Entry 9JIN (electron microscopy, 2.56 A resolution); this record covers chains A and C of the 6 polymer chains in the assembly.

# Chain A
Name: Pro-secreted protein ORF2
Organism: Rocahepevirus ratti
UniProt: A0A3G1TVH2 (A0A3G1TVH2_HEV); residues 447-597 here = UniProt positions 447-597
Amino-acid sequence (151 residues; numbered 447 to 597; the number before each row is that of its first residue):
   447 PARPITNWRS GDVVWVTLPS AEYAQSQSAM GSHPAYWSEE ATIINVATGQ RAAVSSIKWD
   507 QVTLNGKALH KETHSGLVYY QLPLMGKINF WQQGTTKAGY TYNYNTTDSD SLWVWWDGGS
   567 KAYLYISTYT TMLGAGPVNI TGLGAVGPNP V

# Chain C
Name: H4 Fab heavy chain
Organism: Homo sapiens
Notes: antibody fragment or engineered binder
Amino-acid sequence (128 residues; numbered 1 to 128; the number before each row is that of its first residue):
     1 QVQLVQSGAE VKKPGASVKV ACKASGYNFI HYYLHWVRQA PGQGLEWMGI INPSVGRTTY
    61 AQKFQGRVTM TRDTSTSTVY MELSSLRSED TAVYYCARDV GGMTYCGDEC FPPRGWFDPW
   121 GQGTLVTV
Disulfide bonds: C22-C96, C106-C110

# How chain A and chain C interact
Pairs across the interface - 20 pairs, chain A then chain C:
  W461(A) - Y105(C)  hydrogen bond (side chain-backbone)
  W461(A) - C106(C)
  W461(A) - E109(C)
  I490(A) - Y105(C)
  V492(A) - H31(C)  hydrogen bond (backbone-side chain)
  V492(A) - Y105(C)  hydrophobic
  A493(A) - H31(C)
  T494(A) - N28(C)
  T494(A) - I30(C)
  T494(A) - H31(C)
  G495(A) - I30(C)
  G495(A) - H31(C)  hydrogen bond (backbone-side chain)
  Q496(A) - I30(C)
  R497(A) - S54(C)  hydrogen bond
  R497(A) - V55(C)
  R497(A) - T104(C)  hydrogen bond (side chain-backbone)
  W537(A) - E109(C)
  Q539(A) - D108(C)
  Q539(A) - E109(C)
  T587(A) - E109(C)  hydrogen bond
Other interface residues (no listed pair), chain A (12 interface residues in all): G540

# Summary
12 residues of chain A face 10 of chain C across their interface, with 6 hydrogen bonds. Polar pairs include
W461(A)-Y105(C), V492(A)-H31(C) and G495(A)-H31(C).
Here chain A is Pro-secreted protein ORF2 (Rocahepevirus ratti) and chain C is H4 Fab heavy chain (Homo
sapiens). Entry 9JIN (Rat hepatitis E virus capsid protein E2s domain in complex with Fab H4) was determined
by electron microscopy (same publication as 9JIE, 9JIF, 9JIG, 9JII, 9JIJ, 9JIK and 3 further entries).
